Entry 9C4D (electron microscopy, 4.17 A resolution (low resolution: residue-level contacts below are approximate; hydrogen-bond / salt-bridge calls are withheld)); this record covers chains B and G of the 10 polymer chains in the assembly.

Chain B:
Molecule: 77-nt DNA strand
Sequence (77 nucleotides; numbered -79 to -3; the number before each row is that of its first residue; numbers below 1 keep their minus sign (DA-79 is residue -79)):
   -79 AGTGGGTCTATAGCAACGTTGTTTCCTGTTTACTAATAAATAAGGTGACA
   -29 GAAAAAAAGTTGGAGCTATGCTAAAAA

Chain G:
Molecule: HTH-type transcriptional regulator MntR
Source organism: Bacillus subtilis
Reference sequence: P54512 (MNTR_BACSU); residues 1-142 here = UniProt positions 1-142
Chain sequence (142 residues; each row starts with the number of its first residue):
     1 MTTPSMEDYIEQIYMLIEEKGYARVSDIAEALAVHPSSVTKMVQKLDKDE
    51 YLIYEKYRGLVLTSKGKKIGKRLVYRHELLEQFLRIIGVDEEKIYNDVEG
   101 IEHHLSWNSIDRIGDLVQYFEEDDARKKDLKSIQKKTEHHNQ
Unresolved in the structure: 1-2
Bound ions: Mn2+ site 1: Asp8, Glu99, Glu102, His103; Mn2+ site 2: Glu11, His77, Glu102
Swiss-Prot annotation at these positions:
  - binding site (Cd(2+)): Asp8, Glu11, His77, Glu99, Glu102, His103
  - binding site (Mn(2+)): Asp8, Glu11, His77, Glu99, Glu102, His103
What the authors report for this chain:
  - mutagenesis - Y22A: abolished binding to P84
  - mutagenesis - Y22A, D27A: unchanged binding to C84
  - mutagenesis - Y22A, D27A: unchanged binding to H26
  - mutagenesis - D27A: increased binding to P84

Chain B / chain G interface:
Pairs across the interface (4; chain B residue first):
  DC-47(B) with Ser37(G)
  DT-46(B) with His35(G)
  DA-42(B) with Tyr57(G)
  DA-41(B) with Arg58(G)
Interface residues without a listed pair, chain B (5 interface residues in all): DT-43

Overview:
5 residues of chain B and 4 residues of chain G are in contact. Asp8(G), Glu99(G), Glu102(G) and His103(G)
coordinate Mn2+ site 1. Curated annotation (UniProt) lists 6 Cd2+-binding residues and 6 Mn2+-binding residues
on chain G. The paper reports that Y22A of chain G abolishes binding to P84; D27A of chain G increases binding
to P84.
Chain B is a 77-nt DNA strand and chain G is HTH-type transcriptional regulator MntR (Bacillus subtilis); the
structure, The structure of 4 MntR homodimers bound to the promoter sequence of mnep, was determined by
electron microscopy (same publication as 9C4C).
